9L09 - chains A and D of the 6 polymer chains in the assembly; structure by electron microscopy, 2.90 A resolution.

# Chain A
Name: RNA-directed RNA polymerase nsp12
From: Severe acute respiratory syndrome coronavirus 2
Notes: EC 2.7.7.48, 2.7.7.50
UniProtKB: P0DTD1 (R1AB_SARS2); residues 1-932 here correspond to UniProt positions 4393-5324 (UniProt number = residue number + 4392)
Chain sequence (932 residues; numbered 1 to 932; the number before each row is that of its first residue):
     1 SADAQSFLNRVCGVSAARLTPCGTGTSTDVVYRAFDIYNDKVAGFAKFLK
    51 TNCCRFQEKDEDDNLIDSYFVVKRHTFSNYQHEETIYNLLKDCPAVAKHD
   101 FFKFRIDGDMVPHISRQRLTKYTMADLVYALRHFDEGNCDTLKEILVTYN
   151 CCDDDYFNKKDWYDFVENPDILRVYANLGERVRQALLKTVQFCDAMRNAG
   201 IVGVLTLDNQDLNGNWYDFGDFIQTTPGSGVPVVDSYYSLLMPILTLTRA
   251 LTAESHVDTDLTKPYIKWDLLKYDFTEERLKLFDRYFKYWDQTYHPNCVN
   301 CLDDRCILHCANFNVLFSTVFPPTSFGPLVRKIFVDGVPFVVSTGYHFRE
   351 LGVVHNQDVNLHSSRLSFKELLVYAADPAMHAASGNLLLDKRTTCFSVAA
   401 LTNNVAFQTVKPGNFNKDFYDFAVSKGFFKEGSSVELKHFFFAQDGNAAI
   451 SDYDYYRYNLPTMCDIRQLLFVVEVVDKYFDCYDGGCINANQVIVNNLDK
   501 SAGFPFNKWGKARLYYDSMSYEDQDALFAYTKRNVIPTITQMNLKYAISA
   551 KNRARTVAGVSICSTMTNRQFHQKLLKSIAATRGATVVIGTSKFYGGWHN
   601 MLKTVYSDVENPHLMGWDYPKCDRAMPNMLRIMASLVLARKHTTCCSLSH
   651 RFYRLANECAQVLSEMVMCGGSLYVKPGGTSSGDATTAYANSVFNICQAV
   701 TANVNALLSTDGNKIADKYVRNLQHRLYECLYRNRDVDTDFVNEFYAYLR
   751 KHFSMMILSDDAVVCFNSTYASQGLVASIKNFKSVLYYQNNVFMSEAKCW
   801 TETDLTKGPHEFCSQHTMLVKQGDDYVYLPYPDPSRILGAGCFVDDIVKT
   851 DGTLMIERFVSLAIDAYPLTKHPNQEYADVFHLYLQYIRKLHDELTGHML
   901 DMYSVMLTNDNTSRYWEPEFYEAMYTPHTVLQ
Unresolved in the structure: 1-3, 930-932
UniProt features mapped onto this chain:
  - region: Lys545 to Arg555 (Interaction with RMP Remdesivir), Thr582 to Pro620 (RdRp Palm N-ter)
  - active site: Ser759, Asp760, Asp761
  - binding site (Mn(2+)): Asn209, Asp218
  - binding site (Zn(2+)): His295, Cys301, Cys306, Cys310, Cys487, His642, Cys645, Cys646
  - site: Gln932 (Cleavage)

# Chain D
Name: Non-structural protein 8
From: Severe acute respiratory syndrome coronavirus 2
UniProtKB: P0DTD1 (R1AB_SARS2); residues 1-198 here correspond to UniProt positions 3943-4140 (UniProt number = residue number + 3942)
Chain sequence (198 residues; numbered 1 to 198; the number before each row is that of its first residue):
     1 AIASEFSSLPSYAAFATAQEAYEQAVANGDSEVVLKKLKKSLNVAKSEFD
    51 RDAAMQRKLEKMADQAMTQMYKQARSEDKRAKVTSAMQTMLFTMLRKLDN
   101 DALNNIINNARDGCVPLNIIPLTTAAKLMVVIPDYNTYKNTCDGTTFTYA
   151 SALWEIQQVVDADSKIVQLSEISMDNSPNLAWPLIVTALRANSAVKLQ
Unresolved in the structure: 1-59, 192-198
UniProt features mapped onto this chain:
  - site: Gln198 (Cleavage)

# Chain A / chain D interface
Pairs across the interface (27; chain A residue first):
  Asn414(A) with Met87(D)
  Phe415(A) with Met94(D), hydrophobic
  Lys417(A) with Met90(D)
  Ile847(A) with Lys79(D); Arg80(D); Val83(D), hydrophobic
  Val848(A) with Ser76(D); Arg80(D)
  Thr850(A) with Lys79(D)
  Asp851(A) with Arg75(D), salt bridge; Lys79(D)
  Thr853(A) with Tyr71(D)
  Leu854(A) with Tyr71(D), hydrophobic; Lys72(D); Arg75(D); Ser76(D)
  Leu895(A) with Tyr71(D), hydrophobic
  His898(A) with Arg75(D), hydrogen bond
  Met899(A) with Met67(D), hydrophobic; Thr68(D)
  Met902(A) with Tyr71(D), hydrophobic; Arg75(D)
  Tyr903(A) with Met67(D); Met70(D); Tyr71(D), hydrogen bond (side chain-backbone)
  Val905(A) with Met67(D), hydrophobic
  Leu907(A) with Asp64(D)
Also at the interface, not in a pair above, chain A (17 interface residues in all): Met906
Also at the interface, not in a pair above, chain D (15 interface residues in all): Thr93

# Summary
The interface between chain A and chain D involves 17 residues on one side and 15 on the other; the contacts
include 2 hydrogen bonds and 1 salt bridge. Polar contacts include Asp851(A)-Arg75(D), His898(A)-Arg75(D) and
Tyr903(A)-Tyr71(D).
Chain A is RNA-directed RNA polymerase nsp12 and chain D is Non-structural protein 8, both from Severe acute
respiratory syndrome coronavirus 2; the structure, SARS-CoV-2 C-RTC with 13-TP, was determined by electron
microscopy.
